Entry 4IHT (X-ray diffraction, 3.00 A resolution); this record covers chains A and E of the 4 polymer chains in the assembly.

== Chain A ==
Protein: HTH-type transcriptional regulator BenM
From: Acinetobacter sp
UniProtKB: O68014 (BENM_ACIAD); residues 1-87 here = UniProt positions 1-87
Chain sequence (94 residues; numbered 1 to 94; the number before each row is that of its first residue):
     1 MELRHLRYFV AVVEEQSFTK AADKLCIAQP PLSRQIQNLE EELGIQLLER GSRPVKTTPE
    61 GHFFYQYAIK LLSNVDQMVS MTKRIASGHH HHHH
Disordered / not traced: 90-94
Sequence notes: expression tag (88-94)

== Chain E ==
Molecule: benA site 1 DNA
Sequence (25 nucleotides; row label = number of the first residue in the row):
     1 TAAAAATACT CCATAGGTAT TTTAT

== Interface between chain A and chain E ==
Contacting residue pairs (17):
  Arg4(A) - DA15(E)  salt bridge to the phosphate
  Arg4(A) - DG16(E)  phosphate contact
  Tyr8(A) - DG16(E)  hydrogen bond to the phosphate
  Ile27(A) - DG17(E)  phosphate contact
  Ala28(A) - DG17(E)  hydrogen bond to the phosphate
  Ala28(A) - DT18(E)  base contact
  Pro30(A) - DT18(E)  base contact
  Pro30(A) - DA19(E)  base contact
  Pro31(A) - DG16(E)  base contact
  Pro31(A) - DG17(E)  base contact
  Gln35(A) - DA15(E)  hydrogen bond to the phosphate
  Asn38(A) - DA15(E)  phosphate contact
  Gly51(A) - DA24(E)  phosphate contact
  Gly51(A) - DT25(E)  phosphate contact
  Ser52(A) - DT25(E)  hydrogen bond to the phosphate
  Arg53(A) - DA24(E)  hydrogen bond to the base
  Arg53(A) - DT25(E)  hydrogen bond to the phosphate
Other interface residues (no listed pair), chain A (12 interface residues in all): Cys26
Other interface residues (no listed pair), chain E (8 interface residues in all): DT23

== In short ==
12 residues of chain A face 8 of chain E across their interface, with 6 hydrogen bonds and 1 salt bridge.
Among the polar pairs are Arg53(A)-DA24(E), Tyr8(A)-DG16(E) and Ala28(A)-DG17(E).
Chain A is HTH-type transcriptional regulator BenM (Acinetobacter sp) and chain E is benA site 1 DNA; the
structure, Crystal Structure of BenM_DBD/benA site 1 DNA Complex, was determined by X-ray diffraction,
deposited together with 4IHS.
